PDB entry 2OO0 | X-ray diffraction, 1.90 A resolution | chains A and B

== Chain A (and B) ==
Protein: Ornithine decarboxylase
From: Homo sapiens
Notes: EC 4.1.1.17; chain B of this document is another copy of the same molecule, construct and numbering; everything in this record applies to it too
UniProt: P11926 (DCOR_HUMAN); numbering as in UniProt (aligned over 1-461)
Amino-acid sequence (471 residues; row label = number of the first residue in the row; numbers below 1 keep their minus sign (Ala-9 is residue -9)):
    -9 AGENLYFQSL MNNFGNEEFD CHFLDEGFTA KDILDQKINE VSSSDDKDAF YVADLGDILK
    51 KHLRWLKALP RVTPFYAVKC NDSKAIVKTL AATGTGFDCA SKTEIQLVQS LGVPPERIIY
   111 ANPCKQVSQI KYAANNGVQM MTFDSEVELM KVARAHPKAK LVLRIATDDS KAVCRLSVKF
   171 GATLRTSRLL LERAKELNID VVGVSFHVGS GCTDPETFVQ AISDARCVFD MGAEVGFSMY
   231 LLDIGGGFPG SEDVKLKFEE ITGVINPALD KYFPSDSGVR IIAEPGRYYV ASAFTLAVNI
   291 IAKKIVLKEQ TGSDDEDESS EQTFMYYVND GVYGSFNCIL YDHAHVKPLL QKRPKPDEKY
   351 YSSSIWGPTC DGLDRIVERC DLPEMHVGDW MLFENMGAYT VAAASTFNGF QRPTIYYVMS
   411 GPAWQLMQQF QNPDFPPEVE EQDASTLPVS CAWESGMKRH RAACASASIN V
Unresolved in the structure: 298-310, 423-461 (chain B: -9, 298-310, 423-461)
Construct notes: cloning artifact (-9 to 0)
Swiss-Prot annotation at these positions:
  - active site: Cys360 (Proton donor)
  - binding site (pyridoxal 5'-phosphate): Ser200, Gly237, Glu274 to Arg277, Tyr389
  - binding site (substrate): Tyr331, Asp332, Asp361
  - site: His197 (Stacks against the aromatic ring of pyridoxal phosphate and stabilizes reaction intermediates)
  - modified residue: Lys69 (N6-(pyridoxal phosphate)lysine), Ser303 (Phosphoserine), Cys360 (S-nitrosocysteine)
  - natural variant: Gln419 to Val461 (deletion: In BABS), Lys448 to Val461 (deletion: In BABS)
  - mutagenesis: Cys360 (C360A: 25% decrease of in vitro nitrosylation level)
Small-molecule neighbours:
  - pentane-1,5-diamine (N2P): Gly201, Pro239, Gly240, Ser241, Asp243, Val244, Arg277, Ala281, Asn385
  - pyridoxal phosphate (PLP): Ala67, Lys69, Asp88, Ala111, Arg154, Leu166, His197, Ser200, Gly201, Gly236, Gly237, Phe238, Glu274, Pro275, Gly276, Arg277, Tyr389
  - 3-aminooxy-1-aminopropane (XAP), molecule 1: Cys164, Leu166, Ser200, Arg277, Tyr331, Asp332, Tyr389
  - 3-aminooxy-1-aminopropane (XAP), molecule 2: Tyr323, Cys360, Asp361, Phe397
What the authors report for this chain:
  - conformationally variable residues (loop rearrangement, side-chain flip): Lys69, Asp158 to Val168, His197 to Pro205, Cys360
  - contacts within the chain: Lys69-Asp88 (hydrogen bond)
  - binding site for pyridoxal phosphate: Asp88, His197, Arg277
  - binding site for 3-aminooxy-1-aminopropane: Cys164, Tyr323, Tyr331, Asp332, Cys360, Asp361, Tyr389
  - binding site for pentane-1,5-diamine: Gly201, Cys202, Gly237, Pro239, Ser241, Val244, Leu246, Arg277, Asn385

== How chain A and chain B interact ==
Contacting residue pairs - 122 pairs, chain A then chain B:
  Asp35(A) with Val117(B); Ser118(B); Lys121(B), salt bridge; Arg144(B), salt bridge
  Lys37(A) with Gln116(B)
  Asp38(A) with Gln116(B), hydrogen bond
  Lys69(A) with Cys360(B); Phe397(B); Asn398(B)
  Ala90(A) with Asn398(B); Phe400(B)
  Ser91(A) with Asn398(B), hydrogen bond (side chain-backbone); Gly399(B); Phe400(B)
  Thr93(A) with Gly399(B), hydrogen bond (side chain-backbone); Gln401(B)
  Glu94(A) with Asn398(B); Gly399(B)
  Asn112(A) with Phe400(B)
  Cys114(A) with Ile291(B); Ala292(B), hydrophobic; Tyr317(B)
  Lys115(A) with Ile291(B)
  Gln116(A) with Lys37(B); Asp38(B), hydrogen bond; Ile291(B); Asn319(B), hydrogen bond
  Val117(A) with Asp35(B)
  Ser118(A) with Asp35(B)
  Lys121(A) with Asp35(B), salt bridge
  Asp134(A) with Lys294(B), salt bridge
  Ser135(A) with Lys293(B); Lys294(B)
  Val137(A) with Lys293(B); Val377(B), hydrophobic
  Lys141(A) with Ile291(B), hydrogen bond (side chain-backbone); Ala292(B)
  Arg144(A) with Asp35(B), salt bridge
  Arg165(A) with Gly362(B)
  Leu166(A) with Cys360(B); Gly362(B)
  Val168(A) with Met315(B); Trp356(B), hydrophobic
  Lys169(A) with Lys294(B), hydrogen bond (backbone-side chain); Tyr317(B), hydrogen bond (backbone-side chain); Trp356(B); Gly357(B), hydrogen bond (side chain-backbone); Thr359(B), hydrogen bond (side chain-backbone); Asp361(B), hydrogen bond (side chain-backbone); Asp364(B), salt bridge
  Phe170(A) with Lys294(B); Tyr317(B), hydrophobic; Thr359(B); Cys360(B)
  Ile291(A) with Cys114(B); Lys115(B); Gln116(B); Lys141(B), hydrogen bond (backbone-side chain)
  Ala292(A) with Cys114(B), hydrophobic; Lys141(B)
  Lys293(A) with Ser135(B); Val137(B)
  Lys294(A) with Asp134(B), salt bridge; Ser135(B); Lys169(B), hydrogen bond (side chain-backbone); Phe170(B)
  Met315(A) with Val168(B)
  Tyr317(A) with Cys114(B); Lys169(B), hydrogen bond (side chain-backbone); Phe170(B), hydrophobic
  Asn319(A) with Gln116(B), hydrogen bond
  Val322(A) with Tyr331(B), hydrogen bond (backbone-side chain)
  Tyr323(A) with Tyr331(B); Ala393(B), hydrophobic
  Asn327(A) with Tyr331(B)
  Leu330(A) with Tyr331(B), hydrophobic; Leu363(B)
  Tyr331(A) with Val322(B), hydrogen bond (side chain-backbone); Tyr323(B); Asn327(B); Leu330(B), hydrophobic; Tyr331(B); Asp361(B); Leu363(B), hydrophobic
  Trp356(A) with Val168(B), hydrophobic; Lys169(B)
  Gly357(A) with Lys169(B), hydrogen bond (backbone-side chain)
  Thr359(A) with Lys169(B), hydrogen bond (backbone-side chain); Phe170(B)
  Cys360(A) with Lys69(B); Leu166(B); Phe170(B)
  Asp361(A) with Lys169(B), hydrogen bond (backbone-side chain); Tyr331(B)
  Gly362(A) with Arg165(B); Leu166(B)
  Leu363(A) with Leu330(B); Tyr331(B); His333(B)
  Asp364(A) with Lys169(B), salt bridge
  Val377(A) with Val137(B), hydrophobic
  Tyr389(A) with Phe397(B), hydrophobic
  Ala392(A) with Phe397(B)
  Ala393(A) with Tyr323(B), hydrophobic; Ser395(B)
  Ala394(A) with Ser395(B)
  Ser395(A) with Ala393(B); Ala394(B)
  Phe397(A) with Lys69(B); Tyr389(B), hydrophobic; Ala392(B)
  Asn398(A) with Lys69(B); Ala90(B); Ser91(B), hydrogen bond (backbone-side chain); Glu94(B)
  Gly399(A) with Ser91(B); Thr93(B), hydrogen bond (backbone-side chain); Glu94(B)
  Phe400(A) with Ala90(B); Ser91(B); Asn112(B)
  Gln401(A) with Thr93(B)
Also at the interface, not in a pair above, chain A (62 interface residues in all): Gln119, Glu138, Gly171, His333, Pro358, Thr396
Also at the interface, not in a pair above, chain B (63 interface residues in all): Asp36, Gln119, Glu138, Gly171, Pro358, Thr396

== In short ==
62 residues of chain A and 63 residues of chain B are in contact, with 22 hydrogen bonds and 8 salt bridges.
Among the polar pairs are Asp35(A)-Lys121(B), Asp35(A)-Arg144(B) and Asp134(A)-Lys294(B). From the paper: a
binding site for pentane-1,5-diamine at Gly201(A), Cys202(A) and Gly237(A) among others; a binding site for
3-aminooxy-1-aminopropane at Cys164(A), Tyr323(A) and Tyr331(A) among others.
Both chains are Ornithine decarboxylase (Homo sapiens). Entry 2OO0 (A structural insight into the inhibition
of human and Leishmania donovani ornithine decarboxylases by 3-aminooxy-1-aminopropane) was determined by
X-ray diffraction together with 2ON3 from the same study.
